PDB entry 6ORP | electron microscopy, 4.40 A resolution (low resolution: residue-level contacts below are approximate; hydrogen-bond / salt-bridge calls are withheld) | chains A and C of the 12 polymer chains in the assembly

# Chain A (and C)
Name: RC1 variant of HIV-1 Env glycoprotein gp41
From: Human immunodeficiency virus 1
Notes: chain C of this document is another copy of the same molecule, construct and numbering; everything in this record applies to it too
Amino-acid sequence (153 residues; each row starts with the number of its first residue):
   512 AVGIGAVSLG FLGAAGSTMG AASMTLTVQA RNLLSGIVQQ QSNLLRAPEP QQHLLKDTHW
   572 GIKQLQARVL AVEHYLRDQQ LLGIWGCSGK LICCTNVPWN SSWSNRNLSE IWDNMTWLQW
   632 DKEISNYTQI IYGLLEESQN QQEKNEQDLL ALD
Disordered / not traced: 512-517, 547-569
Disulfide bonds: Cys598-Cys604
Covalently attached groups: N-acetylglucosamine (NAG) linked to Asn611, Asn618, Asn637

# Interface between chain A and chain C
Pairs across the interface - 16 pairs, chain A then chain C:
  Gln577(A) - Leu576(C)
  Gln577(A) - Arg579(C)
  Leu587(A) - Leu587(C)
  Arg588(A) - Leu545(C)
  Arg588(A) - Ser546(C)
  Gln591(A) - Leu545(C)
  Gln591(A) - Tyr586(C)
  Ile595(A) - Leu602(C)
  Ser599(A) - Gly600(C)
  Gln652(A) - Thr538(C)
  Lys655(A) - Lys601(C)
  Lys655(A) - Leu602(C)
  Lys655(A) - Ile603(C)
  Gln658(A) - Lys601(C)
  Gln658(A) - Ile603(C)
  Leu663(A) - Cys605(C)
Other interface residues (no listed pair), chain A (13 interface residues in all): Leu576, Val580, Gly594
Other interface residues (no listed pair), chain C (13 interface residues in all): Ala541

# Summary
Chain A and chain C each contribute 13 residues to their interface.
Both chains are RC1 variant of HIV-1 Env glycoprotein gp41 (Human immunodeficiency virus 1). Entry 6ORP
(Modified BG505 SOSIP-based immunogen RC1 in complex with the elicited V3-glycan patch antibody Ab897NHP) was
determined by electron microscopy together with 6ORN and 6ORQ from the same study.
